PDB entry 3SIS | X-ray diffraction, 2.20 A resolution | chain A

[Chain A]
Name: Outer capsid protein VP4
Organism: Porcine rotavirus
Notes: fragment: Outer capsid protein VP8*
UniProtKB: P0C6Y8 (VP4_ROTP3); numbering as in UniProt (aligned over 64-224)
Amino-acid sequence (163 residues; numbered 62 to 224; the number before each row is that of its first residue):
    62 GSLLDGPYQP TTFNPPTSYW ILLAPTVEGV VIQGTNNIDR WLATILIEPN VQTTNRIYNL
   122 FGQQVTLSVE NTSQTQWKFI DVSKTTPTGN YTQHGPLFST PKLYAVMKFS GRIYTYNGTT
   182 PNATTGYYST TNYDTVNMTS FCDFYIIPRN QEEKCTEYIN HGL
Construct notes: expression tag (62-63); engineered mutation Q70 (Arg in P0C6Y8), I82 (Val in P0C6Y8), N151 (Ser in P0C6Y8), S201 (Leu in P0C6Y8)
Curated features (UniProtKB/Swiss-Prot):
  - site (Binding to sialic acid): R101, S190

[Overview]
Chain A is Outer capsid protein VP4 (Porcine rotavirus); the structure, Crystal structure of Porcine CRW-8
Rotavirus VP8* in complex with aceramido-GM3_Gc, was determined by X-ray diffraction, deposited together with
3SIT.
